6XZP - chains AP1 and CP1 of the 8 polymer chains in the assembly; structure by electron microscopy, 3.30 A resolution.

[Chain AP1]
Molecule: Polymerase acidic protein
From: Influenza C virus (strain C/Johannesburg/1/1966)
Notes: EC 3.1.-.-
Reference sequence: Q9IMP5 (PA_INCJH); numbering as in UniProt (aligned over 1-709)
Chain sequence (709 residues; each row starts with the number of its first residue):
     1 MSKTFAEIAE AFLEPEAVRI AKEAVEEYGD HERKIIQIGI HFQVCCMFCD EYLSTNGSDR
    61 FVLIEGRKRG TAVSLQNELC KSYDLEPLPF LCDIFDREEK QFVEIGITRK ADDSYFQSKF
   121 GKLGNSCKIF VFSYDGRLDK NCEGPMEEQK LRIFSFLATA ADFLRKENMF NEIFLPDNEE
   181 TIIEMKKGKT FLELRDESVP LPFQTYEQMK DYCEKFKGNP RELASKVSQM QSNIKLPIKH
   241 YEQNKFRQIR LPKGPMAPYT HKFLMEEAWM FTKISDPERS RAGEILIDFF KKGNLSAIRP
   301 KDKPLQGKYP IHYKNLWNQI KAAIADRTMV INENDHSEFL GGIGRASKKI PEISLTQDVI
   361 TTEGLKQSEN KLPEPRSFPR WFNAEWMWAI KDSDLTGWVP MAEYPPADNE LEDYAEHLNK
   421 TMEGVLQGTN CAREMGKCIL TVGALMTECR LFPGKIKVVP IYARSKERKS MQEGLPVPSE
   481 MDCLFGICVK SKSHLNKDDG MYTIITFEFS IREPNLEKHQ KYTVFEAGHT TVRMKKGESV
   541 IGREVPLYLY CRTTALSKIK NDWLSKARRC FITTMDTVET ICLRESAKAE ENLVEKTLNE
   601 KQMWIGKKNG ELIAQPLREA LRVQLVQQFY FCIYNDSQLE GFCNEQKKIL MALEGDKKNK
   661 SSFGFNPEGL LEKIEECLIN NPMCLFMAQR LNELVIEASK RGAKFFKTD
Unresolved in the structure: 1, 533-542, 708-709
Swiss-Prot annotation at these positions:
  - motif: Arg109 to Gly124 (Nuclear localization signal 1 (NLS1)), Lys166 to Ser228 (Nuclear localization signal 2 (NLS2))
  - binding site (Mn(2+)): His41, Glu65, Asp93, Glu104, Ile105

[Chain CP1]
Molecule: Polymerase basic protein 2
From: Influenza C virus (strain C/Johannesburg/1/1966)
Reference sequence: Q9IMP3 (PB2_INCJH); numbering as in UniProt (aligned over 1-774)
Chain sequence (920 residues; each row starts with the number of its first residue):
     1 MSLLLTIAKE YKRLCQDAKA AQMMTVGTVS NYTTFKKWTT SRKEKNPSLR MRWAMSSKFP
    61 IIANKRMLEE AQIPKEHNNV ALWEDTEDVS KRDHVLASAS CINYWNFCGP CVNNSEVIKE
   121 VYKSRFGRLE RRKEIMWKEL RFTLVDRQRR RVDTQPVEQR LRTGEIKDLQ MWTLFEDEAP
   181 LASKFILDNY GLVKEMRSKF ANKPLNKEVV AHMLEKQFNP ESRFLPVFGA IRPERMELIH
   241 ALGGETWIQE ANTAGISNVD QRKNDIRAVC RKVCLAANAS IMNAKSKLVE YIKSTSMRIG
   301 ETERKLEELI LETDDVSPEV TLCKSALGGQ LGKTLSFGPM LLKKISGSGV KVKDTVYIQG
   361 VRAVQFEYWS EQEEFYGEYK SATALFSRKE RSLEWITIGG GINEDRKRLL AMCMIFCRDG
   421 DYFKDAPATI TMADLSTKLG REIPYQYVMM NWIQKSEDNL EALLYSRGIV ETNPGKMGSS
   481 MGIDGSKRAI KSLRAVTIQS GKIDMPESKE KIHLELSDNL EAFDSSGRIV ATILDLPSDK
   541 KVTFQDVSFQ HPDLAVLRDE KTAITKGYEA LIKRLGTGDN DIPSLIAKKD YLSLYNLPEV
   601 KLMAPLIRPN RKGVYSRVAR KLVSTQVTTG HYSLHELIKV LPFTYFAPKQ GMFEGRLFFS
   661 NDSFVEPGVN NNVFSWSKAD SSKIYCHGIA IRVPLVVGDE HMDTSLALLE GFSVCENDPR
   721 APMVTRQDLI DVGFGQKVRL FVGQGSVRTF KRTASQRAAS SDVNKNVKKI KMSNENLYFQ
   781 GELKTAALAQ HDEAVDNKFN KEQQNAFYEI LHLPNLNEEQ RNAFIQSLKD DPSQSANLLA
   841 EAKKLNDAQA PKVDNKFNKE QQNAFYEILH LPNLNEEQRN AFIQSLKADP SQSANLLAEA
   901 KKLNGAQAPK VDANSAGKST
Unresolved in the structure: 773-920
Sequence notes: expression tag (775-920)

[How chain AP1 and chain CP1 interact]
Contacting residue pairs (65; chain AP1 residue first):
  Glu7(AP1) - Gln330(CP1)  hydrogen bond
  Glu10(AP1) - Gly328(CP1)
  Glu10(AP1) - His513(CP1)  salt bridge
  Glu14(AP1) - Ser760(CP1)
  Glu14(AP1) - Val763(CP1)
  Glu16(AP1) - Val763(CP1)
  Glu16(AP1) - Asn764(CP1)
  Glu16(AP1) - Val767(CP1)
  Phe42(AP1) - Val767(CP1)  hydrophobic
  Gln43(AP1) - Ala759(CP1)
  Gln43(AP1) - Val763(CP1)
  Cys46(AP1) - Val763(CP1)  hydrophobic
  Cys46(AP1) - Asn766(CP1)  hydrogen bond (backbone-side chain)
  Cys49(AP1) - Asn766(CP1)
  Asp50(AP1) - Arg757(CP1)  hydrogen bond (backbone-side chain)
  Glu51(AP1) - Arg757(CP1)
  Glu51(AP1) - Lys765(CP1)
  Glu51(AP1) - Asn766(CP1)
  Glu51(AP1) - Lys769(CP1)  salt bridge
  Asp59(AP1) - Lys769(CP1)  salt bridge
  Leu63(AP1) - Asn766(CP1)
  Leu63(AP1) - Ile770(CP1)  hydrophobic
  Arg67(AP1) - Lys769(CP1)  hydrogen bond (side chain-backbone)
  Arg67(AP1) - Ile770(CP1)
  Tyr134(AP1) - Arg748(CP1)
  Asp135(AP1) - Arg748(CP1)
  Gly136(AP1) - Asn717(CP1)
  Glu147(AP1) - Lys751(CP1)  salt bridge
  Glu148(AP1) - Arg757(CP1)
  Lys150(AP1) - Glu716(CP1)  salt bridge
  Leu151(AP1) - Val714(CP1)
  Leu151(AP1) - Cys715(CP1)  hydrophobic
  Arg152(AP1) - Ser755(CP1)
  Arg152(AP1) - Arg757(CP1)
  Arg152(AP1) - Ala758(CP1)  hydrogen bond (side chain-backbone)
  Arg152(AP1) - Ala759(CP1)
  Arg152(AP1) - Asp762(CP1)  salt bridge
  Asp162(AP1) - Leu181(CP1)
  Asp162(AP1) - Arg748(CP1)  salt bridge
  Lys166(AP1) - Lys167(CP1)
  Asp408(AP1) - Arg132(CP1)  salt bridge
  Asp408(AP1) - Trp137(CP1)
  Asn409(AP1) - Trp137(CP1)
  Asn409(AP1) - Gln249(CP1)
  Glu410(AP1) - Glu139(CP1)
  Glu410(AP1) - Leu140(CP1)  hydrogen bond (side chain-backbone)
  Glu410(AP1) - Gln249(CP1)  hydrogen bond (backbone-side chain)
  Leu411(AP1) - Trp247(CP1)  hydrophobic
  Leu411(AP1) - Gln249(CP1)  hydrogen bond (backbone-side chain)
  Met446(AP1) - Leu49(CP1)  hydrophobic
  Met446(AP1) - Trp53(CP1)
  Cys449(AP1) - Trp53(CP1)
  Arg450(AP1) - Trp53(CP1)  hydrogen bond (side chain-backbone)
  Arg450(AP1) - Ser56(CP1)
  Arg450(AP1) - Ser57(CP1)  hydrogen bond
  Leu495(AP1) - Trp53(CP1)  hydrophobic
  Lys558(AP1) - Arg50(CP1)
  Lys558(AP1) - Trp53(CP1)
  Lys566(AP1) - Ser48(CP1)
  Leu583(AP1) - Phe142(CP1)  hydrophobic
  Leu583(AP1) - Thr246(CP1)
  Arg584(AP1) - Glu245(CP1)  salt bridge
  Glu590(AP1) - Phe142(CP1)
  Glu590(AP1) - Thr143(CP1)
  Asn592(AP1) - Phe142(CP1)
Other interface residues (no listed pair), chain AP1 (50 interface residues in all): Ser2, Ala17, Arg19, Ile20, Met47, Ala158, Arg165, Glu412, Leu451, Asp562, Ser586, Ala587, Glu591
Other interface residues (no listed pair), chain CP1 (46 interface residues in all): Arg52, Lys138, Leu144, Gly164, Thr753, Lys771

[In short]
50 residues of chain AP1 face 46 of chain CP1 across their interface; the contacts include 10 hydrogen bonds
and 9 salt bridges. Among the polar pairs are Glu10(AP1)-His513(CP1), Glu51(AP1)-Lys769(CP1) and
Asp59(AP1)-Lys769(CP1). From UniProt: 5 Mn2+-binding residues on chain AP1.
Here chain AP1 is Polymerase acidic protein and chain CP1 is Polymerase basic protein 2, both from Influenza C
virus (strain C/Johannesburg/1/1966). Entry 6XZP (Influenza C virus polymerase in complex with chicken ANP32A
- Subclass 4) was determined by electron microscopy (same publication as 6XZD, 6XZG, 6XZQ, 6XZR and 6Y0C).
